6OP2 - chains A and D of the 4 polymer chains in the assembly; structure by X-ray diffraction, 1.90 A resolution.

Chain A:
Protein: Nitrogenase molybdenum-iron protein alpha chain
Organism: Azotobacter vinelandii
Notes: EC 1.18.6.1
UniProt: P07328 (NIFD_AZOVI); residues 4-480 here = UniProt positions 4-480
Chain sequence (477 residues; each row starts with the number of its first residue):
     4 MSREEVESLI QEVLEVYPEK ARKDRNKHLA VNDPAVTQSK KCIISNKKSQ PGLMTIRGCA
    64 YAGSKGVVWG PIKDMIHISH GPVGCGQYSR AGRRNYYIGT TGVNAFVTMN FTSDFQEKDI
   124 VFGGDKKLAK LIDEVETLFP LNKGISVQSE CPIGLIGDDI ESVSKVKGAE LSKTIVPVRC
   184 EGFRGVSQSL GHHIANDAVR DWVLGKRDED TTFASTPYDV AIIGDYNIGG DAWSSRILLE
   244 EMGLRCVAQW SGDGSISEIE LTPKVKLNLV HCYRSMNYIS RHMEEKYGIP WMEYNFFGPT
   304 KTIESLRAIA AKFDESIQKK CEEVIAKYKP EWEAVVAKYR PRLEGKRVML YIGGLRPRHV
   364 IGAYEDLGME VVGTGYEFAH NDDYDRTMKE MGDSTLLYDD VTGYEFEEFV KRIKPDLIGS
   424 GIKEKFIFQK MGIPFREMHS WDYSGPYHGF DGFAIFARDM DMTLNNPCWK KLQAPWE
Ion coordination: fe(8)-S(7) cluster Fe: Cys62, Cys88, Cys154 (shared with 3 residues of chain B); Fe ion: Cys275 (together with selenium atom)
Small-molecule neighbours:
  - fe(8)-S(7) cluster (CLF): Cys62, Tyr64, Pro85, Val86, Gly87, Cys88, Tyr91, Glu153, Cys154, Gly185
  - 3-hydroxy-3-carboxy-adipic acid (HCA): Ala65, Arg96, Gln191, Gly424, Ile425, Lys426, Glu440, His442
  - ICS (iron-sulfur-molybdenum cluster with interstitial carbon): Val70, Arg96, His195, Tyr229, Ile231, Cys275, Ser278, Ile355, Gly356, Gly357, Leu358, Arg359, Pro360, Phe381, Met441, His442
  - selenium atom (SE): Val70, Gln191, His195, Phe381
Swiss-Prot annotation at these positions:
  - binding site ([8Fe-7S] cluster): Cys62, Cys88, Cys154
  - binding site ([7Fe-Mo-9S-C-homocitryl] cluster): Cys275, His442
  - mutagenesis: His195 (H195Q: No nitrogenase activity)

Chain D:
Protein: Nitrogenase molybdenum-iron protein beta chain
Organism: Azotobacter vinelandii
Notes: EC 1.18.6.1
UniProt: P07329 (NIFK_AZOVI); residues 2-523 here = UniProt positions 2-523
Chain sequence (522 residues; numbered 2 to 523; the number before each row is that of its first residue):
     2 SQQVDKIKAS YPLFLDQDYK DMLAKKRDGF EEKYPQDKID EVFQWTTTKE YQELNFQREA
    62 LTVNPAKACQ PLGAVLCALG FEKTMPYVHG SQGCVAYFRS YFNRHFREPV SCVSDSMTED
   122 AAVFGGQQNM KDGLQNCKAT YKPDMIAVST TCMAEVIGDD LNAFINNSKK EGFIPDEFPV
   182 PFAHTPSFVG SHVTGWDNMF EGIARYFTLK SMDDKVVGSN KKINIVPGFE TYLGNFRVIK
   242 RMLSEMGVGY SLLSDPEEVL DTPADGQFRM YAGGTTQEEM KDAPNALNTV LLQPWHLEKT
   302 KKFVEGTWKH EVPKLNIPMG LDWTDEFLMK VSEISGQPIP ASLTKERGRL VDMMTDSHTW
   362 LHGKRFALWG DPDFVMGLVK FLLELGCEPV HILCHNGNKR WKKAVDAILA ASPYGKNATV
   422 YIGKDLWHLR SLVFTDKPDF MIGNSYGKFI QRDTLHKGKE FEVPLIRIGF PIFDRHHLHR
   482 STTLGYEGAM QILTTLVNSI LERLDEETRG MQATDYNHDL VR
Ion coordination: fe(8)-S(7) cluster Fe: Cys70, Cys95, Cys153 (shared with 3 residues of chain C); Ca2+ site 1: Arg108, Glu109 (shared with 2 residues of chain B); Ca2+ site 2: Asp353, Asp357 (shared with 2 residues of chain B)
Small-molecule neighbours: fe(8)-S(7) cluster (CLF): Cys70, Pro72, Ser92, Gly94, Cys95, Tyr98, Phe99, Thr152, Cys153, Ser188
Swiss-Prot annotation at these positions:
  - binding site ([8Fe-7S] cluster): Cys70, Cys95, Cys153, Ser188

How chain A and chain D interact:
Residue-residue contacts - 49 pairs, chain A then chain D:
  Arg93(A) with Leu521(D)
  Ala94(A) with Leu521(D), hydrophobic
  Arg97(A) with Asp520(D), salt bridge
  Tyr99(A) with Tyr517(D); Asn518(D), hydrogen bond; Asp520(D), hydrogen bond
  Tyr100(A) with Tyr517(D)
  Ile101(A) with Gln513(D)
  Gly102(A) with Gln513(D)
  Thr103(A) with Met512(D); Gln513(D), hydrogen bond
  Thr104(A) with Met512(D)
  Phe429(A) with Asp357(D)
  Gln432(A) with Thr356(D), hydrogen bond; Asp357(D), hydrogen bond
  Lys433(A) with Asp353(D), salt bridge
  Arg439(A) with Thr360(D)
  Tyr446(A) with Trp361(D), hydrophobic; Val522(D); Arg523(D)
  Met465(A) with Thr360(D); His363(D)
  Thr466(A) with His359(D), hydrogen bond; Thr360(D)
  Asn469(A) with His359(D); His363(D)
  Pro470(A) with Leu384(D); Glu385(D); Tyr415(D), hydrophobic
  Cys471(A) with Thr356(D)
  Trp472(A) with Thr356(D)
  Lys474(A) with Leu322(D); Asp323(D), salt bridge; Arg348(D), hydrogen bond (backbone-side chain); Val352(D)
  Leu475(A) with Arg348(D); Val352(D), hydrophobic
  Gln476(A) with Arg348(D)
  Ala477(A) with Arg348(D)
  Pro478(A) with Asp326(D); Met330(D), hydrophobic; Arg348(D)
  Trp479(A) with Asp326(D); Met330(D), hydrophobic; Ile340(D), hydrophobic; Thr345(D), hydrogen bond; Arg348(D); Tyr487(D)
  Glu480(A) with Thr345(D)
Also at the interface, not in a pair above, chain A (29 interface residues in all): Asn107, Trp236
Also at the interface, not in a pair above, chain D (30 interface residues in all): Met355, Gly387, Asp516

Summary:
Chain A and chain D form an interface of 29 and 30 residues respectively; the contacts include 8 hydrogen
bonds and 3 salt bridges. Among the polar pairs are Arg97(A)-Asp520(D), Lys433(A)-Asp353(D) and
Lys474(A)-Asp323(D).
Chain A is Nitrogenase molybdenum-iron protein alpha chain and chain D is Nitrogenase molybdenum-iron protein
beta chain, both from Azotobacter vinelandii; the structure, Selenium incorporated FeMo-cofactor of
nitrogenase from azotobacter vinelandii at high concentration of selenium, was determined by X-ray diffraction
(same publication as 6OP1, 6OP3 and 6OP4).
